Entry 7C9W (electron microscopy, 3.60 A resolution); this record covers chains A and C of the 5 polymer chains in the assembly.

Chain A:
Protein: VP1
Source organism: Echovirus E30
Amino-acid sequence (292 residues; numbered 1 to 292; the number before each row is that of its first residue):
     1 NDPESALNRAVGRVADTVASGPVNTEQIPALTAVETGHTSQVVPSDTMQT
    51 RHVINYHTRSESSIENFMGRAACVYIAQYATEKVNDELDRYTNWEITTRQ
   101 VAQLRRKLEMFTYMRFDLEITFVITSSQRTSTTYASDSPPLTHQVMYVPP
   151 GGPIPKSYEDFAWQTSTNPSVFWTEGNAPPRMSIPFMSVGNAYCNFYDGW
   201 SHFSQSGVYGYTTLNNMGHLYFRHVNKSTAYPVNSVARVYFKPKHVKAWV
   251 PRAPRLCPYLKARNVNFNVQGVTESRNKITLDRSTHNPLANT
Disordered / not traced: 1-8, 285-292
Residues lining bound ligands: sphingosine (SPH): Ile96, Thr98, Arg99, Leu108, Phe116, Leu118, Ile120, Val145, Tyr147, Pro169, Ser170, Val171, Met182, Ile184, Tyr193, Cys194, Asn195, Tyr211, Asn215, Met217, Leu220, Phe241

Chain C:
Protein: VP3
Source organism: Echovirus E30
Amino-acid sequence (238 residues; row label = number of the first residue in the row):
     1 GLPTMNTPGSTQFLTSDDFQSPSAMPQFDVTPEIQIPGQVRNLMEIAEVD
    51 SVVPVNNTEGHVNSMEAYRIPVRPQTSSGEQVFGFQLQPGHDSVLKHTLL
   101 GEILNYYANWSGSMKLTFMYCGAAMATGKFLIAYSPPGAGVPGSRRDAML
   151 GTHVIWDVGLQSSCVLCVPWISQTNYRYVTSDAYTDAGYITCWYQTSIVT
   201 PPDIPTTSTILCFVSACNDFSVRLLRDTPFITQQALFQ

Interface between chain A and chain C:
Pairs across the interface (169):
  Val14(A) with Asn218(C); Asp219(C); Phe220(C)
  Ala15(A) with Asn218(C), hydrogen bond (backbone-backbone); Asp219(C)
  Ala30(A) with Ser163(C); Cys164(C); Val165(C), hydrogen bond (backbone-backbone)
  Leu31(A) with Ser163(C)
  Thr32(A) with Gln161(C); Ser162(C); Ser163(C), hydrogen bond (backbone-backbone); Val165(C)
  Ala33(A) with Ser163(C)
  Val34(A) with Thr117(C); Ser163(C), hydrogen bond (backbone-side chain); Phe213(C), hydrophobic
  Glu35(A) with Met119(C); Ser162(C), hydrogen bond
  Thr39(A) with Glu48(C); Asp50(C)
  Ser40(A) with Lys115(C), hydrogen bond (backbone-side chain); Val165(C)
  Val42(A) with Val165(C), hydrophobic; Cys167(C)
  Pro44(A) with Ser113(C); Cys167(C), hydrophobic
  Met48(A) with Thr152(C); Cys167(C); Pro169(C), hydrophobic
  Asn55(A) with Asp219(C)
  His57(A) with Ser111(C), hydrogen bond; Asn175(C)
  Thr58(A) with Ser221(C), hydrogen bond (backbone-side chain)
  Arg59(A) with Asn42(C); Met44(C); Glu48(C), salt bridge; Phe220(C), hydrogen bond (side chain-backbone)
  Glu61(A) with Tyr107(C), hydrogen bond (backbone-side chain); Leu224(C); Leu225(C), hydrogen bond (side chain-backbone)
  Ser62(A) with Asn42(C); Leu43(C), hydrogen bond (backbone-backbone); Tyr107(C); Val222(C)
  Ser63(A) with Arg41(C); Asn42(C), hydrogen bond (backbone-side chain)
  Ile64(A) with Val40(C); Arg41(C)
  Asn66(A) with Leu225(C)
  Phe67(A) with Leu43(C), hydrophobic; Leu225(C), hydrophobic
  Arg70(A) with Ser16(C), hydrogen bond; Leu225(C)
  Ala71(A) with Thr15(C), hydrogen bond (backbone-backbone)
  Tyr75(A) with Leu236(C), hydrophobic
  Ile76(A) with Leu236(C)
  Arg99(A) with Phe237(C)
  Gln100(A) with Gln233(C); Leu236(C); Phe237(C), hydrogen bond (side chain-backbone); Gln238(C)
  Val101(A) with Gln233(C); Leu236(C), hydrophobic
  Ala102(A) with Ile231(C); Gln233(C), hydrogen bond (backbone-side chain)
  Gln103(A) with Asp227(C), hydrogen bond; Ile231(C)
  Arg106(A) with Glu102(C), salt bridge; Tyr106(C); Ile231(C)
  Lys107(A) with Tyr106(C)
  Met110(A) with Leu43(C), hydrophobic; Tyr106(C), hydrophobic
  Phe111(A) with Val40(C), hydrophobic
  Arg115(A) with Val30(C); Thr31(C), hydrogen bond (side chain-backbone); Pro32(C); Glu33(C)
  Glu119(A) with Phe19(C); Ser21(C), hydrogen bond
  Thr121(A) with Phe13(C)
  Val123(A) with Phe13(C), hydrophobic
  Pro169(A) with Ala24(C)
  Ala178(A) with Thr11(C)
  Arg181(A) with Asp17(C), salt bridge; Phe19(C), hydrogen bond (side chain-backbone); Pro22(C)
  Met182(A) with Ser21(C); Pro22(C)
  Ser183(A) with Ser21(C); Pro22(C), hydrogen bond (backbone-backbone); Ser23(C), hydrogen bond (backbone-side chain); Ala24(C), hydrogen bond (backbone-backbone)
  Ile184(A) with Ala24(C), hydrophobic; Met25(C), hydrophobic
  Pro185(A) with Phe28(C), hydrophobic; Val30(C), hydrophobic
  Phe186(A) with Val30(C); Thr31(C)
  Met187(A) with Met25(C), hydrophobic; Phe28(C), hydrophobic
  Ser188(A) with Thr31(C)
  Gly190(A) with Thr31(C), hydrogen bond (backbone-side chain)
  Asn191(A) with Thr31(C); Pro32(C), hydrogen bond (side chain-backbone); Ile34(C)
  Tyr240(A) with Phe13(C), hydrophobic
  Lys242(A) with Asp17(C), salt bridge
  Lys247(A) with Glu33(C), salt bridge
  Ala248(A) with Gln39(C); Val40(C), hydrogen bond (backbone-backbone)
  Trp249(A) with Ile36(C); Gly38(C); Gln39(C)
  Val250(A) with Pro37(C); Gly38(C), hydrogen bond (backbone-backbone)
  Pro251(A) with Val40(C), hydrophobic; Ile46(C), hydrophobic
  Pro254(A) with Leu99(C); Glu102(C)
  Leu256(A) with His97(C); Ile231(C)
  Pro258(A) with Ile231(C), hydrophobic
  Tyr259(A) with Ile231(C), hydrophobic; Phe237(C), hydrophobic
  Leu260(A) with Phe237(C)
  Ala262(A) with Phe237(C), hydrophobic; Gln238(C), hydrogen bond (backbone-backbone)
  Gly271(A) with Val62(C); Asn63(C), hydrogen bond (backbone-side chain)
  Val272(A) with Val62(C), hydrogen bond (backbone-backbone); Ala67(C), hydrophobic; Tyr68(C); His97(C)
  Thr273(A) with Pro54(C); Asn57(C); Val62(C); Ser93(C), hydrogen bond (side chain-backbone); His97(C)
  Glu274(A) with Asn57(C); Ser93(C), hydrogen bond (backbone-side chain); Lys96(C), salt bridge; His97(C), salt bridge
  Ser275(A) with Asn57(C); Gly60(C); Val62(C)
  Arg276(A) with Val55(C), hydrogen bond (side chain-backbone); Asn57(C); Thr58(C); Glu59(C); Gly84(C), hydrogen bond (side chain-backbone); Val94(C)
  Asn277(A) with Thr58(C), hydrogen bond (backbone-side chain); Glu59(C)
  Lys278(A) with Thr58(C)
  Ile279(A) with Thr58(C); Val82(C); Phe83(C), hydrophobic; Gly84(C), hydrogen bond (backbone-backbone)
  Thr280(A) with Gln81(C)
  Leu281(A) with Gln81(C), hydrogen bond (backbone-side chain); Gly84(C); Phe85(C); Val141(C), hydrophobic
  Arg283(A) with Val141(C); Pro142(C); Gly143(C), hydrogen bond (backbone-backbone)
  Ser284(A) with Val141(C)
Interface residues without a listed pair, chain A (94 interface residues in all): Thr17, Gln41, Val43, Thr47, Arg105, Tyr113, Tyr147, Pro179, Val189, Ala192, Lys244, Arg255, Cys257, Lys261, Arg263, Gln270
Interface residues without a listed pair, chain C (95 interface residues in all): Val49, Asn56, Pro71, Ile103, Phe118, Ala139, Asp157, Tyr176, Cys217, Thr228, Phe230, Thr232

Overview:
Chain A and chain C form an interface of 94 and 95 residues respectively, with 39 hydrogen bonds and 7 salt
bridges. Polar contacts include Arg59(A)-Glu48(C), Arg106(A)-Glu102(C) and Arg181(A)-Asp17(C). Bound to chain
A: sphingosine.
Chain A is VP1 and chain C is VP3, both from Echovirus E30; the structure, E30 F-particle in complex with
CD55, was determined by electron microscopy (same publication as 7C9S, 7C9T, 7C9U, 7C9V, 7C9X, 7C9Y and 7C9Z).
